Entry 1QXE (X-ray diffraction, 1.85 A resolution); this record covers chains B and C of the 4 polymer chains in the assembly.

# Chain B
Name: Hemoglobin beta chain
Organism: Homo sapiens
Notes: fragment: beta chain
Reference sequence: P68871 (HBB_HUMAN); residue numbers follow UniProt; this construct covers 1-146
Chain sequence (146 residues; numbered 1 to 146; the number before each row is that of its first residue):
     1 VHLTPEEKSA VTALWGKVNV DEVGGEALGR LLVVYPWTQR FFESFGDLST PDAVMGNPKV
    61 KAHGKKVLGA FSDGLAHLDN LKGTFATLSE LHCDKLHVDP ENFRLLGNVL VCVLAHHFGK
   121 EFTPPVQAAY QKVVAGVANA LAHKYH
Swiss-Prot annotation at these positions:
  - natural variant: L3 (H3L: In Graz; this construct carries the variant), E7 (E7A: In G-Makassar; E7K: In Hb C; E7Q: In Machida; E7V: In SKCA), K8 (E8K: In G-Siriraj; this construct carries the variant), V11 (A11V: In Iraq-Halabja; this construct carries the variant), G16 (W16G: In Randwick; this construct carries the variant), V23 (E23V: In D-Granada; this construct carries the variant), G24 (V24G: In Miyashiro; this construct carries the variant), G25 (G25D: In Moscva; G25R: In Riverdale-Bronx; G25V: In Savannah), L32 (L32P: In Yokohama), V33 (L33V: In Muscat; this construct carries the variant), R40 (Q40R: In Tianshui; this construct carries the variant), F42 (F42Y: In Mequon; deletion: In Bruxelles), 11 further natural variant entries in UniProt
Metal / ion sites: heme Fe: H92 (together with oxygen molecule)
Small-molecule neighbours: heme / oxygen molecule: L28, L31, T38, F41, F42, S44, F45, H63, K66, V67, A70, F71, L88, L91, H92, L96, V98, N102, F103, L106, V137, L141

# Chain C
Name: Hemoglobin alpha chain
Organism: Homo sapiens
Notes: fragment: alpha chain
Reference sequence: P69905 (HBA_HUMAN); numbering as in UniProt (aligned over 1-141)
Chain sequence (141 residues; row label = number of the first residue in the row):
     1 VLSPADKTNV KAAWGKVGAH AGEYGAEALE RMFLSFPTTK TYFPHFDLSH GSAQVKGHGK
    61 KVADALTNAV AHVDDMPNAL SALSDLHAHK LRVDPVNFKL LSHCLLVTLA AHLPAEFTPA
   121 VHASLDKFLA SVSTVLTSKY R
Swiss-Prot annotation at these positions:
  - site: K61 (Not glycated)
  - natural variant: D6 (A6D: In J-Toronto; this construct carries the variant), A13 (A13D: In J-Paris 1/J-Aljezur), E27 (A27E: In Shenyang; this construct carries the variant), K61 (K61N: In Zambia; deletion: In Clinic), D64 (A64D: In Pontoise; this construct carries the variant), D75 (D75A: In Lille; D75G: In Chapel Hill; D75N: In G-Pest), A111 (A111D: In Petah Tikva)
Covalently attached groups: 5-hydroxymethyl-furfural (FUX) linked to V1
Metal / ion sites: heme Fe: H87 (together with oxygen molecule)
Small-molecule neighbours:
  - 5-hydroxymethyl-furfural (FUX): L2, K127, A130, S131, T134
  - heme (HEM): M32, T39, Y42, F43, F46, H58, K61, V62, A65, L66, L83, L86, H87, L91, V93, N97, F98, L101, L105, V132, L136
  - oxygen molecule (OXY): L29, F43, H58, V62, H87

# How chain B and chain C interact
Pairs across the interface (14; chain B residue first):
  P36(B) - R92(C)
  W37(B) - R92(C)
  W37(B) - V93(C)
  W37(B) - D94(C)
  W37(B) - P95(C)
  Q39(B) - R92(C)  hydrogen bond
  R40(B) - T41(C)  hydrogen bond (side chain-backbone)
  R40(B) - Y42(C)
  R40(B) - L91(C)  hydrogen bond (side chain-backbone)
  R40(B) - R92(C)
  E43(B) - R92(C)  salt bridge
  H97(B) - T38(C)
  D99(B) - V96(C)
  N102(B) - D94(C)  hydrogen bond
Interface residues without a listed pair, chain C (10 interface residues in all): K139

# Summary
Chain B and chain C form an interface of 8 and 10 residues respectively, with 4 hydrogen bonds and 1 salt
bridge. Polar contacts include E43(B)-R92(C), Q39(B)-R92(C) and R40(B)-T41(C). Bound to chain B: heme / oxygen
molecule. Ligands of chain C: oxygen molecule and heme.
Here chain B is Hemoglobin beta chain and chain C is Hemoglobin alpha chain, both from Homo sapiens. Entry
1QXE (Structural Basis for the Potent Antisickling Effect of a Novel Class of 5-Membered Heterocyclic
Aldehydic Compounds) was determined by X-ray diffraction, deposited together with 1QXD.
